Entry 3DS4 (X-ray diffraction, 1.12 A resolution); this record covers chains A and T of the 3 polymer chains in the assembly.

# Chain A
Name: HIV-1 capsid protein
From: Human immunodeficiency virus 1
Notes: fragment: C-terminal domain
UniProt: Q72497 (Q72497_9HIV1); residues 146-231 here correspond to UniProt positions 278-363 (UniProt number = residue number + 132)
Sequence (86 residues; numbered 146 to 231; the number before each row is that of its first residue):
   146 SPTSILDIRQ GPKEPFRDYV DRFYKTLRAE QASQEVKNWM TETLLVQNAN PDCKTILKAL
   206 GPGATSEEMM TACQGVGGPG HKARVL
Unresolved in the structure: 146-147, 225-231
Differences from the reference sequence: engineered mutation S211 (Leu343 in Q72497)

# Chain T
Name: Peptide inhibitor of capsid assembly
Sequence (12 residues; numbered 1 to 12; the number before each row is that of its first residue):
     1 ITFEDLLDYY GP

# Interface between chain A and chain T
Pairs across the interface (33):
  R162(A) - Y10(T)
  V165(A) - L6(T)  hydrophobic
  V165(A) - Y10(T)
  D166(A) - Y10(T)  hydrogen bond (backbone-side chain)
  Y169(A) - F3(T)  hydrophobic
  Y169(A) - L6(T)  hydrophobic
  Y169(A) - L7(T)
  Y169(A) - Y10(T)  hydrophobic
  Y169(A) - G11(T)  hydrogen bond (side chain-backbone)
  L172(A) - F3(T)  hydrophobic
  R173(A) - F3(T)
  R173(A) - L7(T)
  R173(A) - P12(T)
  Q179(A) - E4(T)  hydrogen bond
  K182(A) - F3(T)
  N183(A) - T2(T)
  N183(A) - F3(T)  hydrogen bond (side chain-backbone)
  N183(A) - E4(T)  hydrogen bond
  T186(A) - I1(T)
  T186(A) - T2(T)
  T186(A) - F3(T)  hydrogen bond (side chain-backbone)
  T186(A) - L6(T)
  E187(A) - I1(T)  hydrogen bond (backbone-backbone)
  E187(A) - T2(T)
  L190(A) - I1(T)  hydrophobic
  A209(A) - I1(T)
  T210(A) - I1(T)
  S211(A) - I1(T)
  S211(A) - Y9(T)
  E212(A) - Y9(T)
  M214(A) - I1(T)  hydrophobic
  M215(A) - Y9(T)
  M215(A) - Y10(T)
Interface residues without a listed pair, chain A (20 interface residues in all): F168, P207
Interface residues without a listed pair, chain T (11 interface residues in all): D5

# Overview
Chain A and chain T form an interface of 20 and 11 residues respectively, with 7 hydrogen bonds. Polar pairs
include D166(A)-Y10(T), Y169(A)-G11(T) and Q179(A)-E4(T).
Here chain A is HIV-1 capsid protein (Human immunodeficiency virus 1) and chain T is Peptide inhibitor of
capsid assembly. Entry 3DS4 (HIV-1 capsid C-terminal domain mutant (L211S) in complex with an inhibitor of
particle assembly (CAI)) was determined by X-ray diffraction together with 3DS0, 3DS1 and 3DS3 from the same
study.
